4JT0 - chains O and P of the 30 polymer chains in the assembly; structure by X-ray diffraction, 3.10 A resolution.

Chain O:
Name: Proteasome subunit alpha type-2
From: Saccharomyces cerevisiae
Notes: EC 3.4.25.1
UniProtKB: P23639 (PSA2_YEAST); residue numbers follow UniProt; this construct covers 1-250
Sequence (250 residues; each row starts with the number of its first residue):
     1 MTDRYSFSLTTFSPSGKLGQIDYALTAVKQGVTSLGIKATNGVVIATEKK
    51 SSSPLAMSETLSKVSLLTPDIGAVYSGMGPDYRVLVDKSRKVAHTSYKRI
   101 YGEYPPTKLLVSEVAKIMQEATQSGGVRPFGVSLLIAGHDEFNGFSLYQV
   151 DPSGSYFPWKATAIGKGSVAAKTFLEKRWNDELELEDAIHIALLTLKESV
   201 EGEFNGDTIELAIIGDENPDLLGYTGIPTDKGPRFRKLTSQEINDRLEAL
Curated features (UniProtKB/Swiss-Prot):
  - cross-link: Lys-108 (Glycyl lysine isopeptide (Lys-Gly) (interchain with G-Cter in ubiquitin))

Chain P:
Name: Proteasome subunit alpha type-3
From: Saccharomyces cerevisiae
Notes: EC 3.4.25.1
UniProtKB: P23638 (PSA3_YEAST); residues 0-257 here correspond to UniProt positions 1-258 (UniProt number = residue number + 1)
Sequence (258 residues; each row starts with the number of its first residue; numbering starts at 0):
     0 MGSRRYDSRTTIFSPEGRLYQVEYALESISHAGTAIGIMASDGIVLAAER
    50 KVTSTLLEQDTSTEKLYKLNDKIAVAVAGLTADAEILINTARIHAQNYLK
   100 TYNEDIPVEILVRRLSDIKQGYTQHGGLRPFGVSFIYAGYDDRYGYQLYT
   150 SNPSGNYTGWKAISVGANTSAAQTLLQMDYKDDMKVDDAIELALKTLSKT
   200 TDSSALTYDRLEFATIRKGANDGEVYQKIFKPQEIKDILVKTGITKKDED
   250 EEADEDMK
Disordered / not traced: 0, 245-257
Curated features (UniProtKB/Swiss-Prot):
  - cross-link (Glycyl lysine isopeptide (Lys-Gly)): Lys-99 (interchain with G-Cter in ubiquitin), Lys-198 (interchain with G-Cter in ubiquitin), Lys-230 (interchain with G-Cter in ubiquitin)

Chain O / chain P interface:
Pairs across the interface (63; chain O residue first):
  Arg-4(O) / Ser-2(P)
  Tyr-5(O) / Ser-2(P)
  Tyr-5(O) / Tyr-5(P)
  Ser-6(O) / Gly-125(P)
  Ser-6(O) / Leu-127(P)
  Phe-7(O) / Ser-2(P)
  Phe-7(O) / Tyr-5(P)
  Phe-7(O) / Asp-6(P)
  Phe-7(O) / Gly-126(P)
  Ser-8(O) / Gly-126(P)  hydrogen bond (backbone-backbone)
  Ser-8(O) / Leu-127(P)
  Ser-8(O) / Arg-128(P)  hydrogen bond (side chain-backbone)
  Thr-10(O) / Arg-128(P)
  Thr-11(O) / Ser-7(P)
  Thr-11(O) / Thr-9(P)
  Thr-11(O) / Gln-20(P)
  Phe-12(O) / Gln-20(P)
  Phe-12(O) / Tyr-23(P)
  Phe-12(O) / Ala-24(P)  hydrophobic
  Phe-12(O) / Ser-27(P)
  Phe-12(O) / Arg-128(P)
  Phe-12(O) / Pro-129(P)
  Phe-12(O) / Gly-131(P)
  Ser-13(O) / Tyr-23(P)
  Pro-14(O) / Tyr-23(P)  hydrophobic
  Pro-14(O) / Glu-26(P)
  Ser-15(O) / Glu-26(P)
  Gly-16(O) / Tyr-23(P)
  Gly-16(O) / Glu-26(P)
  Gly-16(O) / Ser-27(P)  hydrogen bond (backbone-side chain)
  Lys-38(O) / Glu-57(P)  salt bridge
  Ser-112(O) / Glu-84(P)  hydrogen bond
  Lys-116(O) / Ile-85(P)
  Gln-119(O) / Ala-81(P)
  Gln-119(O) / Asp-82(P)  hydrogen bond
  Gln-119(O) / Ile-85(P)
  Gln-119(O) / Arg-128(P)
  Thr-122(O) / Arg-128(P)  hydrogen bond (backbone-side chain)
  Gln-123(O) / Tyr-121(P)
  Gln-123(O) / Leu-127(P)
  Gln-123(O) / Arg-128(P)  hydrogen bond (side chain-backbone)
  Gln-123(O) / Phe-130(P)
  Gly-125(O) / Leu-127(P)
  Tyr-148(O) / Thr-60(P)
  Ser-153(O) / Ala-81(P)
  Gly-154(O) / Ala-81(P)
  Ser-155(O) / Ala-81(P)
  Tyr-156(O) / Glu-84(P)  hydrogen bond
  Phe-157(O) / Leu-56(P)  hydrophobic
  Pro-158(O) / Leu-56(P)
  Pro-158(O) / Glu-57(P)  hydrogen bond (backbone-backbone)
  Pro-158(O) / Thr-60(P)
  Pro-158(O) / Ser-61(P)
  Trp-159(O) / Ser-53(P)
  Trp-159(O) / Leu-55(P)
  Trp-159(O) / Leu-56(P)
  Lys-160(O) / Thr-54(P)  hydrogen bond (side chain-backbone)
  Lys-160(O) / Leu-55(P)  hydrogen bond (backbone-backbone)
  Lys-160(O) / Leu-56(P)
  Lys-160(O) / Glu-57(P)
  Ala-161(O) / Leu-55(P)
  Glu-176(O) / Thr-54(P)  hydrogen bond
  Glu-176(O) / Leu-55(P)
Also at the interface, not in a pair above, chain O (35 interface residues in all): Leu-9, Leu-18, Ser-124, Lys-172, Trp-179
Also at the interface, not in a pair above, chain P (33 interface residues in all): Gly-1, His-30, Leu-79, Thr-80

In short:
35 residues of chain O and 33 residues of chain P are in contact, with 12 hydrogen bonds and 1 salt bridge.
Polar pairs include Lys-38(O)/Glu-57(P), Ser-8(O)/Arg-128(P) and Gly-16(O)/Ser-27(P).
Chain O is Proteasome subunit alpha type-2 and chain P is Proteasome subunit alpha type-3, both from
Saccharomyces cerevisiae; the structure, Yeast 20S proteasome in complex with the dimerized linear mimetic of
TMC-95A - yCP:4a, was determined by X-ray diffraction together with 4JSQ and 4JSU from the same study.
